8VK7 - chains A and K of the 35 polymer chains in the assembly; structure by electron microscopy, 3.09 A resolution.

== Chain A ==
Molecule: 23S ribosomal RNA
Source organism: Mycolicibacterium smegmatis MC2 155
Sequence (3120 nucleotides; row label = number of the first residue in the row):
     1 UAAGUGUUUAAGGGCGCAUGGUGGAUGCCUUGGCACUGGGAGCCGAUGAA
    51 GGACGUAGGAGGCUGCGAUAAGCCUCGGGGAGCUGUCAACCGAGCGUUGA
   101 UCCGAGGAUGUCCGAAUGGGGAAACCCGGCACGAGUGAUGUCGUGUCACC
   151 AGGCGCUGAAUAUAUAGGCGUCUGGGGGGAACGCGGGGAAGUGAAACAUC
   201 UCAGUACCCGUAGGAAGAGAAAACAAAAUGUGAUUCCGUGAGUAGUGGCG
   251 AGCGAAAGCGGAGGAUGGCUAAACCGUAUGCAUGUGAUACCGGGUAGGGG
   301 UUGUGUGUGCGGGGUUGUGGGACCUAUCUUUCCGGCUCUACCUGGCUGGA
   351 GGGCAGUGAGAAAAUGUUGUGGUUAGCGGAAAUGGCUUGGGAUGGCCUGC
   401 CGUAGACGGUGAGAGCCCGGUACGUGAAAACCCGACGUCUGUCUUGAUGG
   451 UGUUCCCGAGUAGCAGCGGGCCCGUGGAAUCUGCUGUGAAUCUGCCGGGA
   501 CCACCCGGUAAGCCUGAAUACUUCCCAGUGACCGAUAGCGGAUUAGUACC
   551 GUGAGGGAAUGGUGAAAAGUACCCCGGGAGGGGAGUGAAAGAGUACCUGA
   601 AACCGUGCGCUUACAAUCCGUCAGAGCCCUCGACGUGUCGUGGGGUGAUG
   651 GCGUGCCUUUUGAAGAAUGAGCCUGCGAGUCAGGGACAUGUCGCGAGGUU
   701 AACCCGGGUGGGGUAGCCGCAGCGAAAGCGAGUCUGAAUAGGGCGUAUCC
   751 ACACAAGAGUGUGUGGUGUAGUGGUGUGUUCUGGACCCGAAGCGGAGUGA
   801 UCUACCCAUGGCCAGGGUGAAGCGCGGGUAAGACCGCGUGGAGGCCCGAA
   851 CCCACUUAGGUUGAAGACUGAGGGGAUGAGCUGUGGGUAGGGGUGAAAGG
   901 CCAAUCAAACUCCGUGAUAGCUGGUUCUCCCCGAAAUGCAUUUAGGUGCA
   951 GCGUCGCAUGUUUCUUGCCGGAGGUAGAGCUACUGGAUGGCCGAUGGGCC
  1001 CCACAGGGUUACUGACGUCAGCCAAACUCCGAAUGCCGGUAAGUCCAAGA
  1051 GUGCGGCAGUGAGACGGCGGGGGAUAAGCUCCGUGCGUCGAGAGGGAAAC
  1101 AGCCCAGAUCGCCGGCUAAGGCCCCUAAGCGUGUGCUAAGUGGAAAAGGA
  1151 UGUGCAGUCGCGAAGACAACCAGGAGGUUGGCUUAGAAGCAGCCACCCUU
  1201 GAAAGAGUGCGUAAUAGCUCACUGGUCAAGUGAUUGUGCGCCGAUAAUGU
  1251 AGCGGGGCUCAAGCACACCGCCGAAGCCGCGGCAGCCAACGUGUUGGCUG
  1301 GGUAGGGGAGCGUCCUGCAUCCGGUGAAGCCGCCGAGUGAUCGAGUGGUG
  1351 GAGGGUGUGGGAGUGAGAAUGCAGGCAUGAGUAGCGAUUAGGCAAGUGAG
  1401 AACCUUGCCCGCCGAAAGACCAAGGGUUCCUGGGCCAGGCCAGUCCGCCC
  1451 AGGGUGAGUCGGGACCUAAGGCGAGGCCGACAGGCGUAGUCGAUGGACAA
  1501 CGGGUUGAUAUUCCCGUACCCGUGUAUGUGCGUCCAUGAUGAAUCAGCGG
  1551 UACUAACCAUCCAAAACCACCGUGACCGCACCUUUCGGGGUGUGGCGUUG
  1601 GUGGGGCUGCAUGGGACCUUCGUUGGUAGUAGUCAAGCGAUGGGGUGACG
  1651 CAGGAAGGUAGCCGUACCGGUCAGUGGUAAUACCGGGGUAAGCCUGUAGG
  1701 GAGUCAGAUAGGUAAAUCCGUCUGGCAUAUAUCCUGAGAGGUGAUGCAUA
  1751 GCCGAGUGAGGCGAAUUCGGUGAUCCUAUGCUGCCGAGAAAAGCCUCUAG
  1801 CGAGGACAUACACGGCCCGUACCCCAAACCAACACAGGUGGUCAGGUAGA
  1851 GAAUACUAAGGCGUACGAGUGAACUAUGGUUAAGGAACUCGGCAAAAUGC
  1901 CCCCGUAACUUCGGGAGAAGGGGGACCCACAUGGCGUGUAAGCCUUUACG
  1951 GCCCAAGCGUGAGUGGGUGGCACAAACCAGUGAGAAGCGACUGUUUACUA
  2001 AAAACACAGGUCCGUGCGAAGUCGCAAGACGAUGUAUACGGACUGACGCC
  2051 UGCCCGGUGCUGGAAGGUUAAGAGGACCCGUUAACUCCCUUUGGGGGUGA
  2101 AGCGGAGAAUUUAAGCCCCAGUAAACGGCGGUGGUAACUAUAACCAUCCU
  2151 AAGGUAGCGAAAUUCCUUGUCGGGUAAGUUCCGACCUGCACGAAUGGCGU
  2201 AACGACUUCUCAACUGUCUCAACCAUAGACUCGGCGAAAUUGCACUACGA
  2251 GUAAAGAUGCUCGUUACGCGCGGCAGGACGAAAAGACCCCGGGACCUUCA
  2301 CUACAACUUGGUAUUGGUGCUCGAUACGGUUUGUGUAGGAUAGGUGGGAG
  2351 ACUGUGAAGCUCACACGCCAGUGUGGGUGGAGUCGUUGUUGAAAUACCAC
  2401 UCUGAUCGUAUUGGGCCUCUAACCUCGGACCGUAUAUCCGGUUCAGGGAC
  2451 AGUGCCUGGUGGGUAGUUUAACUGGGGCGGUUGCCUCCUAAAAUGUAACG
  2501 GAGGCGCCCAAAGGUUCCCUCAACCUGGACGGCAAUCAGGUGUUGAGUGU
  2551 AAGUGCACAAGGGAGCUUGACUGCGAGACGGACAUGUCGAGCAGGGACGA
  2601 AAGUCGGGACUAGUGAUCCGGCACCUCUGAGUGGAAGGGGUGUCGCUCAA
  2651 CGGAUAAAAGGUACCCCGGGGAUAACAGGCUGAUCUUCCCCAAGAGUCCA
  2701 UAUCGACGGGAUGGUUUGGCACCUCGAUGUCGGCUCGUCGCAUCCUGGGG
  2751 CUGGAGCAGGUCCCAAGGGUUGGGCUGUUCGCCCAUUAAAGCGGCACGCG
  2801 AGCUGGGUUUAGAACGUCGUGAGACAGUUCGGUCUCUAUCCGCCGCGCGC
  2851 GUCAGAAGCUUGAGGAAACCUGUCCCUAGUACGAGAGGACCGGGACGGAC
  2901 GAACCUCUGGUAUACCAGUUGUCCCACCAGGGGCACGGCUGGAUAGCCAC
  2951 GUUCGGACAGGAUAACCGCUGAAAGCAUCUAAGCGGGAAACCUCUUCCAA
  3001 GACCAGGCUUCUCACCCUCUAGGAGGGAUAAGGCCCCCCGCAGACCACGG
  3051 GAUUGAUAGACCAGACCUGGAAGCCUAGUAAUAGGUGCAGGGAACUGGCA
  3101 CUAACCGGCCGAAAACUUAC
Not modelled in the structure: 1, 1546-1619, 2056-2150

== Chain K ==
Name: 50S Ribosomal Protein L13
Source organism: Mycolicibacterium smegmatis MC2 155
UniProtKB: A0QSP8 (RL13_MYCS2); residue numbers follow UniProt; this construct covers 1-147
Amino-acid sequence (147 residues; row label = number of the first residue in the row):
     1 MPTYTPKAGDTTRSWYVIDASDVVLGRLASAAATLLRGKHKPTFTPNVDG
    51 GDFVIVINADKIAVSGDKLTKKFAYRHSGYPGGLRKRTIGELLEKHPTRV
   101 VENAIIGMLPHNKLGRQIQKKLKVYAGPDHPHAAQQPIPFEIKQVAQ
Not modelled in the structure: 1

== How chain A and chain K interact ==
Contacting residue pairs (92; chain A residue first):
  A3(A) - His132(K)  hydrogen bond to the sugar
  A3(A) - Gln135(K)  hydrogen bond to the base
  G4(A) - Trp15(K)  sugar contact
  G4(A) - His132(K)  sugar contact
  G4(A) - Gln135(K)  hydrogen bond to the sugar
  U5(A) - Phe53(K)  phosphate contact
  C614(A) - Arg116(K)  phosphate contact
  A615(A) - Lys113(K)  phosphate contact
  A615(A) - Arg116(K)  salt bridge to the phosphate
  A616(A) - Lys113(K)  phosphate contact
  A616(A) - Arg116(K)  salt bridge to the phosphate
  G624(A) - Thr5(K)  sugar contact
  A625(A) - Pro6(K)  sugar contact
  A625(A) - Lys7(K)  salt bridge to the phosphate
  A625(A) - Ala8(K)  phosphate contact
  G626(A) - Lys7(K)  phosphate contact
  G626(A) - Ala8(K)  phosphate contact
  U649(A) - Asn47(K)  hydrogen bond to the base
  U649(A) - Lys113(K)  salt bridge to the phosphate
  U649(A) - Leu114(K)  phosphate contact
  G650(A) - Pro46(K)  sugar contact
  G650(A) - Asn47(K)  sugar contact
  G650(A) - Asn112(K)  hydrogen bond to the phosphate
  G650(A) - Lys113(K)  hydrogen bond to the phosphate
  G650(A) - Leu114(K)  hydrogen bond to the phosphate
  G651(A) - Asn112(K)  phosphate contact
  C1113(A) - Pro2(K)  base contact
  C1113(A) - Thr3(K)  hydrogen bond to the base
  C1123(A) - Ser30(K)  sugar contact
  C1124(A) - Ser30(K)  sugar contact
  C1124(A) - Thr34(K)  sugar contact
  C1124(A) - Met108(K)  hydrogen bond to the sugar
  C1125(A) - Lys39(K)  phosphate contact
  C1125(A) - Leu109(K)  sugar contact
  C1125(A) - Pro110(K)  sugar contact
  A1127(A) - Lys39(K)  salt bridge to the phosphate
  G1129(A) - Gln147(K)  hydrogen bond to the base
  C1130(A) - Arg27(K)  hydrogen bond to the base
  C1130(A) - Gln144(K)  sugar contact
  G1131(A) - Gln144(K)  phosphate contact
  G1131(A) - Gln147(K)  hydrogen bond to the sugar
  G1140(A) - Ser65(K)  base contact
  G1140(A) - Lys68(K)  hydrogen bond to the base
  G1140(A) - Lys71(K)  salt bridge to the phosphate
  G1249(A) - His77(K)  hydrogen bond to the base
  G1249(A) - Gly82(K)  hydrogen bond to the phosphate
  G1249(A) - Leu84(K)  sugar contact
  U1250(A) - Tyr75(K)  sugar contact
  U1250(A) - Leu84(K)  base contact
  G1255(A) - Gly107(K)  base contact
  G1256(A) - Ala104(K)  hydrogen bond to the sugar
  G1256(A) - Gly107(K)  sugar contact
  G1256(A) - Met108(K)  hydrogen bond to the base
  G1257(A) - Gly26(K)  sugar contact
  G1257(A) - Lys72(K)  salt bridge to the phosphate
  G1257(A) - Ala104(K)  phosphate contact
  C1258(A) - Leu25(K)  phosphate contact
  C1258(A) - Gly26(K)  phosphate contact
  C1258(A) - Lys68(K)  salt bridge to the phosphate
  U1259(A) - Val24(K)  phosphate contact
  U1259(A) - Ser65(K)  hydrogen bond to the phosphate
  U1259(A) - Gly66(K)  base contact
  U1259(A) - Lys68(K)  salt bridge to the phosphate
  C1260(A) - Asp22(K)  hydrogen bond to the base
  C1260(A) - Arg27(K)  hydrogen bond to the sugar
  A1262(A) - Gly26(K)  hydrogen bond to the base
  A1262(A) - Arg27(K)  base contact
  A1262(A) - Ser30(K)  base contact
  G2263(A) - His111(K)  phosphate contact
  U2264(A) - His111(K)  salt bridge to the phosphate
  U2265(A) - Arg76(K)  salt bridge to the phosphate
  U2738(A) - Pro81(K)  phosphate contact
  C2739(A) - Pro81(K)  phosphate contact
  C2739(A) - Gly82(K)  hydrogen bond to the phosphate
  A2863(A) - Arg99(K)  hydrogen bond to the phosphate
  G2864(A) - Arg76(K)  phosphate contact
  G2864(A) - Arg87(K)  salt bridge to the phosphate
  G2864(A) - Arg99(K)  salt bridge to the phosphate
  G2865(A) - Arg76(K)  phosphate contact
  G2865(A) - Ser78(K)  phosphate contact
  A2866(A) - Ser78(K)  hydrogen bond to the phosphate
  A2866(A) - Tyr80(K)  sugar contact
  A2866(A) - Gly83(K)  phosphate contact
  A2866(A) - Arg85(K)  salt bridge to the phosphate
  C2992(A) - Lys95(K)  hydrogen bond to the sugar
  C3003(A) - Lys120(K)  hydrogen bond to the phosphate
  C3004(A) - Glu102(K)  hydrogen bond to the base
  C3004(A) - Gln119(K)  phosphate contact
  C3004(A) - Lys120(K)  salt bridge to the phosphate
  U3118(A) - Ala134(K)  hydrogen bond to the sugar
  U3118(A) - Gln136(K)  hydrogen bond to the sugar
  A3119(A) - Gln136(K)  phosphate contact
Also at the interface, not in a pair above, chain A (50 interface residues in all): A2, A623, A648, U1126, A1139, C2844
Also at the interface, not in a pair above, chain K (65 interface residues in all): Ala33, Arg37, Ala63, Val64, Asp67, His96, Asn103, Gln117, Pro131, Ile142

== Overview ==
Chain A and chain K form an interface of 50 and 65 residues respectively; the contacts include 29 hydrogen
bonds and 15 salt bridges. Polar pairs include A3(A)-Gln135(K), U649(A)-Asn47(K) and C1113(A)-Thr3(K).
Chain A is 23S ribosomal RNA and chain K is 50S Ribosomal Protein L13, both from Mycolicibacterium smegmatis
MC2 155; the structure, Structure of Mycobacterium smegmatis 50S ribosomal subunit bound to HflX:50S-HflX-B,
was determined by electron microscopy together with 8VIO, 8VK0, 8VKI, 8VKW, 8VPK, 8VR4, 8VR8 and 8VRL from the
same study.
